PDB entry 3JB1 | electron microscopy, 3.10 A resolution | chains B and D of the 5 polymer chains in the assembly

[Chain B]
Protein: Capsid protein VP1
From: Bombyx mori cypovirus 1
Reference sequence: Q6TS43 (CAPSD_CPVBM); residue numbers follow UniProt; this construct covers 1-1333
Amino-acid sequence (1333 residues; numbered 1 to 1333; the number before each row is that of its first residue):
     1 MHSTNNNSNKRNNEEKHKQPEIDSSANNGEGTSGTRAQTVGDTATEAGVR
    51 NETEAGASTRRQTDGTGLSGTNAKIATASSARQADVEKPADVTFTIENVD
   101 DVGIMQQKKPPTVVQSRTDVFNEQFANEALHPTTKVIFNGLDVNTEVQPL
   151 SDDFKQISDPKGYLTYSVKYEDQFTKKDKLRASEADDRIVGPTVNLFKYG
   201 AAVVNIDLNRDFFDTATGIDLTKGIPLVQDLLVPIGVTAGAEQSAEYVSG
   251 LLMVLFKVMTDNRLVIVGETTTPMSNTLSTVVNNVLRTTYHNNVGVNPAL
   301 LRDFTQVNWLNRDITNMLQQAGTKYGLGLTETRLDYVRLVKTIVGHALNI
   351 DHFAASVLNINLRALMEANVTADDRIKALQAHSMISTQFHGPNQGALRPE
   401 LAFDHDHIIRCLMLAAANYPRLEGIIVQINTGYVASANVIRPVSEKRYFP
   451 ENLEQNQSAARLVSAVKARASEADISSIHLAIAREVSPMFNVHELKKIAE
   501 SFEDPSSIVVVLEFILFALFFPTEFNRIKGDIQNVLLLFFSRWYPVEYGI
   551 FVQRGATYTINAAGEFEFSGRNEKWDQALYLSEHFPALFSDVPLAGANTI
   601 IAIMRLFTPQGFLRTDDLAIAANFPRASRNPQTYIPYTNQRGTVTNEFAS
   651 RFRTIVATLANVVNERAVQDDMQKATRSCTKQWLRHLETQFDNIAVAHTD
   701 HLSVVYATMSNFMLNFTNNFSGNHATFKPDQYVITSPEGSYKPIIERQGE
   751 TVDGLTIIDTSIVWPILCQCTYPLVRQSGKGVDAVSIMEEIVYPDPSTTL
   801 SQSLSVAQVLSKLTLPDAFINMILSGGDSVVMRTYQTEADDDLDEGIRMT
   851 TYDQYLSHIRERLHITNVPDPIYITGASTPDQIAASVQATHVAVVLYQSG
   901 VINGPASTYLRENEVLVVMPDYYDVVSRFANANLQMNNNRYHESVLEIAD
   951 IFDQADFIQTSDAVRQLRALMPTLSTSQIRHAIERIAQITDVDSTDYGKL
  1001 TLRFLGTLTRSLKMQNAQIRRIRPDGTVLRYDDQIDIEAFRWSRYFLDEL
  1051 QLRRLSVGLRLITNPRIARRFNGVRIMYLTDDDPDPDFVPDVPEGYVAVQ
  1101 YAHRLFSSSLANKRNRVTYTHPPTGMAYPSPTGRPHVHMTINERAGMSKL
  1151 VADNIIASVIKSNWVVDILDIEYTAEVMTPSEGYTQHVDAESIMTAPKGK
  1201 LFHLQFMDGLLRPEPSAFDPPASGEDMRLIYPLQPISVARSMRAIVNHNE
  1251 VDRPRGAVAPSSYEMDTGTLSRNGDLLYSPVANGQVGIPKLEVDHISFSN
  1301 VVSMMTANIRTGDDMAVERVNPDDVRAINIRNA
Not modelled in the structure: 1-134, 778-785

[Chain D]
Protein: Viral structural protein 5
From: Bombyx mori cypovirus 1
Reference sequence: C6K2M8 (C6K2M8_CPVBM); numbering as in UniProt (aligned over 1-448)
Amino-acid sequence (448 residues; numbered 1 to 448; the number before each row is that of its first residue):
     1 MLQQPTGGYTTLEQFAFTIRNDGTNATPTQFLQLLSYEATENELVKKTIP
    51 TPETHLPSARNVPGNVYIEDAITQALFGISAQNVNAHGYFSRLSALALPN
   101 TSARLGLDGVIYNSETINIPFYDPAAVANFAATYAKLGNASTPRYRADMI
   151 DIYAHVGLELAGTDAERAAGVMPVKRAKFDSWEGSLISLSRDVVNWKILA
   201 FLIDLCSLEGEALRAFKTRNRDVFRMMLFIMSTAVAANVVNRKVTKRVDR
   251 VLEYIGVNSMRTAGRTATITYDLSRHEFAAKFLQLTFTRWNAASAMIRSM
   301 PDMHTPRTSITPAGENALVRHNRYMTENFKGLSPIALAQKKHEMMLHTHE
   351 IHSMDIDGSIKNMVERETVNKMNEIDAMNTAPWTEEFAEVEPTTVYERHQ
   401 IGTDPEQTQLISQDAAVIVHQASSDVDENEYGNSVSELTIDTQSDSVL
Not modelled in the structure: 293-448

[How chain B and chain D interact]
Residue-residue contacts - 77 pairs, chain B then chain D:
  Arg333(B) with Tyr67(D)
  Tyr336(B) with Val62(D); Pro63(D); Gly64(D), hydrogen bond (backbone-backbone); Asn65(D); Val66(D), hydrophobic; Tyr67(D), hydrogen bond (side chain-backbone); Tyr89(D), hydrophobic
  Val337(B) with Tyr89(D)
  Leu339(B) with Pro63(D), hydrophobic; Gly64(D)
  Arg363(B) with Ile79(D); Ser80(D)
  Glu367(B) with Gln74(D); Ser80(D); Ala81(D); Gln82(D), hydrogen bond (backbone-backbone)
  Ala368(B) with Gln82(D); Asn83(D)
  Asn369(B) with Gln82(D), hydrogen bond (side chain-backbone); Asn83(D); His87(D)
  Val370(B) with Asn83(D)
  Ala402(B) with Gln82(D)
  Asp406(B) with Ala263(D)
  Gln888(B) with Glu38(D); Arg176(D); Arg242(D), hydrogen bond (backbone-side chain)
  His891(B) with Val240(D); Asn241(D); Arg242(D), hydrogen bond; Glu253(D), salt bridge
  Glu912(B) with Thr245(D)
  Glu914(B) with Thr245(D)
  Ala949(B) with Lys243(D)
  Asp950(B) with Lys243(D)
  Ile951(B) with Lys243(D)
  Asp953(B) with Asn241(D); Lys243(D), salt bridge
  Gln954(B) with Val239(D); Val240(D)
  Ala955(B) with Ala267(D), hydrophobic
  Asp956(B) with Arg265(D); Thr266(D), hydrogen bond
  Ser961(B) with Glu183(D), hydrogen bond
  Asp962(B) with Glu183(D), hydrogen bond (backbone-side chain)
  Arg965(B) with Lys243(D)
  Glu1038(B) with Ala263(D)
  Arg1044(B) with Gly264(D); Arg265(D); Thr266(D)
  Leu1052(B) with Thr266(D)
  Arg1053(B) with Ile187(D); Arg265(D), hydrogen bond (side chain-backbone); Thr266(D), hydrogen bond (side chain-backbone)
  Ser1271(B) with Asn195(D)
  Arg1272(B) with Glu69(D), salt bridge; Asp70(D), salt bridge; Thr73(D); Gln74(D), hydrogen bond (backbone-side chain); Val194(D), hydrogen bond (side chain-backbone); Asn195(D), hydrogen bond (backbone-side chain); Trp196(D), hydrogen bond (side chain-backbone)
  Asn1273(B) with Ile79(D); Arg191(D); Val194(D); Asn195(D), hydrogen bond (backbone-side chain)
  Asp1275(B) with Arg191(D), salt bridge
  Asn1283(B) with Glu13(D)
  Gly1284(B) with Glu13(D)
  Gln1285(B) with Asn25(D), hydrogen bond
  Val1286(B) with Thr18(D); Asn25(D), hydrogen bond (backbone-side chain)
  Ile1288(B) with Arg20(D)
  Pro1289(B) with Arg20(D); Arg191(D)
  Glu1292(B) with Arg20(D)
Other interface residues (no listed pair), chain B (51 interface residues in all): Thr332, Asp335, Ala364, Val887, Ala889, Asn913, Phe952, Ala963, Ala1039, Arg1041, Glu1049
Other interface residues (no listed pair), chain D (45 interface residues in all): Lys197, Asn238, Val248, Thr268

[Summary]
The interface between chain B and chain D involves 51 residues on one side and 45 on the other, with 18
hydrogen bonds and 5 salt bridges. Polar contacts include His891(B)-Glu253(D), Asp953(B)-Lys243(D) and
Arg1272(B)-Glu69(D).
Here chain B is Capsid protein VP1 and chain D is Viral structural protein 5, both from Bombyx mori cypovirus
1. Entry 3JB1 (Atomic model of cytoplasmic polyhedrosis virus with SAM) was determined by electron microscopy,
deposited together with 3JAY, 3JAZ, 3JB0, 3JB2 and 3JB3.
